Entry 5CNM (X-ray diffraction, 2.84 A resolution); this record covers chain A.

# Chain A
Molecule: Metabotropic glutamate receptor 3
From: Homo sapiens
UniProt: Q14832 (GRM3_HUMAN); residue numbers follow UniProt; this construct covers 2-507
Amino-acid sequence (517 residues; numbered -1 to 515; the number before each row is that of its first residue; numbers below 1 keep their minus sign (Met-1 is residue -1)):
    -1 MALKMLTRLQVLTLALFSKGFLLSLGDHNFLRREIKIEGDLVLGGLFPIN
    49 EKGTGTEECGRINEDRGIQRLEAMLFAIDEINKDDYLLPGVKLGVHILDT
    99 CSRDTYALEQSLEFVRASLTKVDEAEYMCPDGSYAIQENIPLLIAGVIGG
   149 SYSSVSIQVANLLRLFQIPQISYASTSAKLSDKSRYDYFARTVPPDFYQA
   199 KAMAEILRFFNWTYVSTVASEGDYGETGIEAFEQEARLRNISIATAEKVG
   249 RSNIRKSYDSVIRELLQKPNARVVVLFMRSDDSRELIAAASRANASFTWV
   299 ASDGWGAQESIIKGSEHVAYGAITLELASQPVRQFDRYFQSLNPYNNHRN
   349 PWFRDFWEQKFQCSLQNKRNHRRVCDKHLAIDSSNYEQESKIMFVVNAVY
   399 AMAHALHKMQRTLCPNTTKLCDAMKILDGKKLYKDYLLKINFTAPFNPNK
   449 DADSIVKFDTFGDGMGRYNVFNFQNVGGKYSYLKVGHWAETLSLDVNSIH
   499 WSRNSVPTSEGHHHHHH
Unresolved in the structure: -1 to 29, 118-137, 249-251, 365-367, 473-478, 496-515
Sequence notes: initiating methionine (-1); expression tag (0-1, 508-515); conflict Ser240 (Cys in Q14832)
Curated features (UniProtKB/Swiss-Prot):
  - binding site (L-glutamate): Ser151, Ala172 to Thr174, Tyr222, Asp301, Lys389
  - glycosylation (N-linked (GlcNAc...) asparagine): Asn209, Asn292, Asn414, Asn439
Disulfides: Cys57-Cys99, Cys361-Cys373, Cys412-Cys419
Metal / ion sites: Mg2+: Ile79, Asp82, Leu86
Ligand contacts: 52Q ((1R,2S,4R,5R,6R)-2-amino-4-(1H-1,2,4-triazol-3-ylsulfanyl)bicyclo[3.1.0]hexane-2,6-dicarboxylic acid): Arg64, Arg68, Ser149, Tyr150, Ser151, Ala172, Ser173, Thr174, Ser175, Arg277, Lys389

# In short
Chain A binds compound 52Q. Ile79, Asp82 and Leu86 coordinate Mg2+. From UniProt: 7 L-glutamate-binding
residues.
Chain A is Metabotropic glutamate receptor 3 (Homo sapiens); the structure, mGluR3 complexed with glutamate
analog, was determined by X-ray diffraction (same publication as 5CNI, 5CNJ and 5CNK).
